PDB entry 7PY5 | electron microscopy, 3.90 A resolution | chains T and D of the 10 polymer chains in the assembly

[Chain T]
Molecule: tDNA
Sequence (39 nucleotides; each row starts with the number of its first residue):
     1 CTCTGAATCT CTTCCGACGC GCCGCGGGAC GTACTGACC
Not modelled in the structure: 1, 32-39

[Chain D]
Protein: DNA-directed RNA polymerase subunit beta'
From: Escherichia coli
Notes: EC 2.7.7.6
UniProt: P0A8T8 (RPOC_ECO57); residue numbers follow UniProt; this construct covers 1-1407
Sequence (1407 residues; numbered 1 to 1407; the number before each row is that of its first residue):
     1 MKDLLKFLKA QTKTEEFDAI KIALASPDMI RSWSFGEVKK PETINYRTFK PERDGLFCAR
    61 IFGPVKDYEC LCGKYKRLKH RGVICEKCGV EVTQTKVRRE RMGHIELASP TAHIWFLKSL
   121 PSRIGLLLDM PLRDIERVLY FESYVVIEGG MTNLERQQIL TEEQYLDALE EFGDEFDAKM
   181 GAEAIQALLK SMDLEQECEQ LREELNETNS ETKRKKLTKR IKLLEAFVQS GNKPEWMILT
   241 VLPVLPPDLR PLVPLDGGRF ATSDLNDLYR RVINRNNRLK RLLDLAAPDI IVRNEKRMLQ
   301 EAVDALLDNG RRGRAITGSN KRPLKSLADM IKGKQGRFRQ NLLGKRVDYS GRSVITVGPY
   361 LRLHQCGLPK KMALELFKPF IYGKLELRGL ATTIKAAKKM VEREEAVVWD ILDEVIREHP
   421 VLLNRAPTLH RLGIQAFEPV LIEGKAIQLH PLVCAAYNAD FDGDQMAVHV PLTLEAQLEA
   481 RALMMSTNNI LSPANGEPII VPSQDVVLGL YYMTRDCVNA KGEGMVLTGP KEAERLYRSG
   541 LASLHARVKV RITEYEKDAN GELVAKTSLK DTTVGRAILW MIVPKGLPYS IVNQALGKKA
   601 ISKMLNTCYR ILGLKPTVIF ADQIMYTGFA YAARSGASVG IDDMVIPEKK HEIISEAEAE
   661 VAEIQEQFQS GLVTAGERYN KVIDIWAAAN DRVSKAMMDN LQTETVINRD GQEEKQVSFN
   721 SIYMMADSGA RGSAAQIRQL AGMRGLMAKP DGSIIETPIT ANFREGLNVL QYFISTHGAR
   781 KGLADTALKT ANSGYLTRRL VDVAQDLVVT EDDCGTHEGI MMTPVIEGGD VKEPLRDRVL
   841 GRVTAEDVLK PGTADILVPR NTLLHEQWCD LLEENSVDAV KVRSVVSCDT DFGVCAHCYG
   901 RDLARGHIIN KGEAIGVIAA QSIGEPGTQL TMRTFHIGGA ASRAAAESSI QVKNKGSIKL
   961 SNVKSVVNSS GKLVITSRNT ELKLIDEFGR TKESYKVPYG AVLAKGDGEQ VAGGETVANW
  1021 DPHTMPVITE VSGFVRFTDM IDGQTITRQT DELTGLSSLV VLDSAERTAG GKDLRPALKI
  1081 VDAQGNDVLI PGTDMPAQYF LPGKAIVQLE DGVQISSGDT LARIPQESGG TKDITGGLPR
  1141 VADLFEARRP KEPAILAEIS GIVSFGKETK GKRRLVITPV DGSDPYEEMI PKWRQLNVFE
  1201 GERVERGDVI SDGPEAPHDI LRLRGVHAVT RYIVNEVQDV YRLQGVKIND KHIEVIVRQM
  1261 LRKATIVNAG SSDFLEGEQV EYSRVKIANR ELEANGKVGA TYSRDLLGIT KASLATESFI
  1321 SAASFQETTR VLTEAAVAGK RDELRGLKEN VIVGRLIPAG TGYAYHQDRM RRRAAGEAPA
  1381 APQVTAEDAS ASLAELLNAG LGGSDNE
Not modelled in the structure: 1-15, 934-947, 1127-1135, 1374-1407
Bound ions: Zn2+ site 1: Cys72, Cys88; Mg2+: Asp460, Asp462 (shared with 1 residue of chain R); Zn2+ site 2: Cys814, Cys888, Cys895, Cys898
UniProt features mapped onto this chain:
  - binding site (Zn(2+)): Cys70, Cys72, Cys85, Cys88, Cys814, Cys888, Cys895, Cys898
  - binding site (Mg(2+)): Asp460, Asp462, Asp464
  - modified residue: Lys972 (N6-acetyllysine)

[How chain T and chain D interact]
Residue-residue contacts (26; chain T residue first):
  DG5(T) - Ser210(D)  hydrogen bond to the phosphate
  DA6(T) - Glu211(D)  phosphate contact
  DA7(T) - Met1189(D)  phosphate contact
  DT13(T) - Lys118(D)  phosphate contact
  DT13(T) - Leu120(D)  sugar contact
  DC14(T) - Arg311(D)  salt bridge to the phosphate
  DC14(T) - Gln1326(D)  phosphate contact
  DC14(T) - Glu1327(D)  phosphate contact
  DC14(T) - Arg1330(D)  sugar contact
  DC15(T) - Gln1326(D)  phosphate contact
  DG16(T) - Arg339(D)  salt bridge to the phosphate
  DG16(T) - Tyr795(D)  phosphate contact
  DG16(T) - Arg798(D)  salt bridge to the phosphate
  DA17(T) - Thr790(D)  base contact
  DA17(T) - Ala791(D)  sugar contact
  DA17(T) - Tyr795(D)  sugar contact
  DC18(T) - Lys334(D)  salt bridge to the phosphate
  DC18(T) - Pro427(D)  base contact
  DG19(T) - Arg352(D)  sugar contact
  DG19(T) - Ala426(D)  sugar contact
  DC20(T) - Arg346(D)  salt bridge to the phosphate
  DC20(T) - Arg352(D)  sugar contact
  DG27(T) - Arg259(D)  salt bridge to the phosphate
  DG27(T) - Arg270(D)  base contact
  DG28(T) - Ser319(D)  hydrogen bond to the phosphate
  DG28(T) - Asn320(D)  hydrogen bond to the phosphate
Interface residues without a listed pair, chain T (15 interface residues in all): DT4, DT8
Interface residues without a listed pair, chain D (29 interface residues in all): Thr212, Lys332, Gln465, Ala787, Gly794, Lys1172

[In short]
15 residues of chain T and 29 residues of chain D are in contact, with 3 hydrogen bonds and 6 salt bridges.
Polar contacts include DG5(T)-Ser210(D), DG28(T)-Ser319(D) and DG28(T)-Asn320(D). Curated annotation (UniProt)
lists 8 Zn2+-binding residues and 3 Mg2+-binding residues on chain D.
Chain T is tDNA and chain D is DNA-directed RNA polymerase subunit beta' (Escherichia coli); the structure,
CryoEM structure of E.coli RNA polymerase elongation complex bound to NusA and NusG (the consensus
NusA-NusG-EC), was determined by electron microscopy together with 7PY0, 7PY1, 7PY3, 7PY6, 7PY7, 7PY8 and 4
further entries from the same study.
